Entry 8FVH (electron microscopy, 3.10 A resolution); this record covers chains A and M of the 36 polymer chains in the assembly.

[Chain A]
Name: E217 collar protein gp28
Organism: Pseudomonas phage vB_PaeM_E217
UniProt: A0A2K8I4A6 (A0A2K8I4A6_9CAUD); residues 2-124 here = UniProt positions 2-124
Sequence (123 residues; numbered 2 to 124; the number before each row is that of its first residue):
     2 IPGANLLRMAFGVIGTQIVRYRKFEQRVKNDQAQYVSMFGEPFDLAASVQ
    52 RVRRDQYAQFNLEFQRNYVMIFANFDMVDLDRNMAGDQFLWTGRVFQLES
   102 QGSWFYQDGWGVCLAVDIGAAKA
Differences from the reference sequence: conflict A124 (Leu in A0A2K8I4A6)

[Chain M]
Name: E217 gateway protein gp29
Organism: Pseudomonas phage vB_PaeM_E217
UniProt: A0A2K8HWZ4 (A0A2K8HWZ4_9CAUD); residue numbers follow UniProt; this construct covers 1-182
Sequence (182 residues; row label = number of the first residue in the row):
     1 MFDGELIAKLVVELNAAMTSAQEALQFPDFEVVQKAQPTQQGTSTRPTIF
    51 FQKLFDIPRGWPATDWHLDNTARKYVEITRQHVETTFQISSLHWQNPEIT
   101 HVVTASDIANYVRAYFQARSTIERVKELDFLILRVSQISNEAFENDNHQF
   151 EFHPSFDMVVTYNQYIRLYENAAYSADGVLIG
What the authors report for this chain:
  - conformationally variable residues: A172 to G182

[Chain A / chain M interface]
Contacting residue pairs - 23 pairs, chain A then chain M:
  N31(A) - P97(M)  hydrogen bond (side chain-backbone)
  Q33(A) - V102(M)
  Y36(A) - P97(M)
  Q57(A) - Q40(M)
  Y58(A) - N145(M)
  Q60(A) - F143(M)
  F61(A) - K35(M)
  F61(A) - Q52(M)
  N62(A) - Q34(M)  hydrogen bond (side chain-backbone)
  N62(A) - K35(M)
  N62(A) - A36(M)
  N62(A) - Q37(M)  hydrogen bond (side chain-backbone)
  L63(A) - T43(M)
  E64(A) - Q41(M)
  F65(A) - T43(M)
  R67(A) - N145(M)  hydrogen bond (side chain-backbone)
  R67(A) - N147(M)
  Y69(A) - N147(M)  hydrogen bond
  Q98(A) - N147(M)  hydrogen bond
  Q98(A) - H148(M)  hydrogen bond
  V113(A) - D146(M)
  V113(A) - N147(M)
  L115(A) - Q149(M)
Also at the interface, not in a pair above, chain A (19 interface residues in all): Q35, V37, C114
Also at the interface, not in a pair above, chain M (20 interface residues in all): F50, L92, E98, E144
The authors on this interface:
  - interface residues, chain A: R28(A), D56(A)

[In short]
Chain A and chain M form an interface of 19 and 20 residues respectively; the contacts include 7 hydrogen
bonds. Among the polar pairs are N31(A)-P97(M), N62(A)-Q34(M) and N62(A)-Q37(M). The paper reports interface
residues R28(A) and D56(A); conformational variability at A172(M).
Chain A is E217 collar protein gp28 and chain M is E217 gateway protein gp29, both from Pseudomonas phage
vB_PaeM_E217; the structure, Pseudomonas phage E217 neck (portal, head-to-tail connector, collar and gateway
proteins), was determined by electron microscopy, deposited together with 8ENV, 8FRS, 8FUV and 8FVG.
